3OPT - chain A; structure by X-ray diffraction, 2.20 A resolution.

# Chain A
Protein: DNA damage-responsive transcriptional repressor RPH1
Source organism: Saccharomyces cerevisiae
Notes: EC 1.14.11.27; fragment: catalytic core domain
UniProt: P39956 (RPH1_YEAST); residues 1-373 here = UniProt positions 1-373
Chain sequence (373 residues; numbered 1 to 373; the number before each row is that of its first residue):
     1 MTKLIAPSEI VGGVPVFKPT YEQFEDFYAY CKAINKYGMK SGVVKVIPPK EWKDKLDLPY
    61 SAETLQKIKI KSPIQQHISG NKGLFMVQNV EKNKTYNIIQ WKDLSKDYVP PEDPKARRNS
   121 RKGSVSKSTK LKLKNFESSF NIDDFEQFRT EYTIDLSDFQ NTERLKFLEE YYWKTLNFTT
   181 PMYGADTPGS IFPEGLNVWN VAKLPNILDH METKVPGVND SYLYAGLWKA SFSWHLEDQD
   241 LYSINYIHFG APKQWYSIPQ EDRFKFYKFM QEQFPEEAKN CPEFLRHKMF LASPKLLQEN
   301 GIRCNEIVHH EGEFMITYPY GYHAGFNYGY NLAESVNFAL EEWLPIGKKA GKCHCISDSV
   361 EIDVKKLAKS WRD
Unresolved in the structure: 1-5, 114-137, 206-219, 342-373
Ion coordination: Ni2+: His235, Glu237, His323 (together with 2-oxoglutaric acid)
Ligand contacts: 2-oxoglutaric acid (AKG): Tyr183, Tyr224, Phe232, His235, Glu237, Ser243, Ile244, Asn245, Lys253, Trp255, Thr317, His323, Ser335

# In short
Ligands of chain A: 2-oxoglutaric acid. The Ni2+ site is built by His235, Glu237 and His323.
Chain A is DNA damage-responsive transcriptional repressor RPH1 (Saccharomyces cerevisiae); the structure,
Crystal structure of the Rph1 catalytic core with a-ketoglutarate, was determined by X-ray diffraction,
deposited together with 3OPW.
